Entry 3JT2 (X-ray diffraction, 2.10 A resolution); this record covers chain A.

[Chain A]
Protein: Azurin
Source organism: Pseudomonas aeruginosa
UniProtKB: P00282 (AZUR_PSEAE); residues 1-128 here correspond to UniProt positions 21-148 (UniProt number = residue number + 20)
Amino-acid sequence (128 residues; each row starts with the number of its first residue):
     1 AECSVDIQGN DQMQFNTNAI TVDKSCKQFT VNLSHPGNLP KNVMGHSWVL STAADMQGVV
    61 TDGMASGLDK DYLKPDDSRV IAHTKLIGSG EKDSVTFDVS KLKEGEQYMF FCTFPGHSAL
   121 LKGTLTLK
Differences from the reference sequence: engineered mutation Ser-47 (Asn67 in P00282), Leu-121 (Met141 in P00282)
Disulfides: Cys-3/Cys-26
Metal / ion sites: Cu ion: Gly-45, His-46, His-117
UniProt features mapped onto this chain:
  - binding site (Cu cation): His-46, Cys-112, His-117

[In short]
Gly-45, His-46 and His-117 coordinate a Cu ion ion. From UniProt: 3 Cu cation-binding residues.
Chain A is Azurin (Pseudomonas aeruginosa); the structure, Cu(II) N47S/M121L variant of Pseudomonas Aeruginosa
azurin, was determined by X-ray diffraction together with 3IN2, 3JTB and 3IN0 from the same study.
